Entry 6J51 (electron microscopy, 4.20 A resolution (low resolution: residue-level contacts below are approximate; hydrogen-bond / salt-bridge calls are withheld)); this record covers chains B and N of the 28 polymer chains in the assembly.

Chain B:
Name: DNA-directed RNA polymerase subunit beta
Source organism: Komagataella phaffii (strain GS115 / ATCC 20864)
Notes: EC 2.7.7.6
UniProt: C4QZQ7 (C4QZQ7_KOMPG); residue numbers follow UniProt; this construct covers 1-1227
Amino-acid sequence (1227 residues; each row starts with the number of its first residue):
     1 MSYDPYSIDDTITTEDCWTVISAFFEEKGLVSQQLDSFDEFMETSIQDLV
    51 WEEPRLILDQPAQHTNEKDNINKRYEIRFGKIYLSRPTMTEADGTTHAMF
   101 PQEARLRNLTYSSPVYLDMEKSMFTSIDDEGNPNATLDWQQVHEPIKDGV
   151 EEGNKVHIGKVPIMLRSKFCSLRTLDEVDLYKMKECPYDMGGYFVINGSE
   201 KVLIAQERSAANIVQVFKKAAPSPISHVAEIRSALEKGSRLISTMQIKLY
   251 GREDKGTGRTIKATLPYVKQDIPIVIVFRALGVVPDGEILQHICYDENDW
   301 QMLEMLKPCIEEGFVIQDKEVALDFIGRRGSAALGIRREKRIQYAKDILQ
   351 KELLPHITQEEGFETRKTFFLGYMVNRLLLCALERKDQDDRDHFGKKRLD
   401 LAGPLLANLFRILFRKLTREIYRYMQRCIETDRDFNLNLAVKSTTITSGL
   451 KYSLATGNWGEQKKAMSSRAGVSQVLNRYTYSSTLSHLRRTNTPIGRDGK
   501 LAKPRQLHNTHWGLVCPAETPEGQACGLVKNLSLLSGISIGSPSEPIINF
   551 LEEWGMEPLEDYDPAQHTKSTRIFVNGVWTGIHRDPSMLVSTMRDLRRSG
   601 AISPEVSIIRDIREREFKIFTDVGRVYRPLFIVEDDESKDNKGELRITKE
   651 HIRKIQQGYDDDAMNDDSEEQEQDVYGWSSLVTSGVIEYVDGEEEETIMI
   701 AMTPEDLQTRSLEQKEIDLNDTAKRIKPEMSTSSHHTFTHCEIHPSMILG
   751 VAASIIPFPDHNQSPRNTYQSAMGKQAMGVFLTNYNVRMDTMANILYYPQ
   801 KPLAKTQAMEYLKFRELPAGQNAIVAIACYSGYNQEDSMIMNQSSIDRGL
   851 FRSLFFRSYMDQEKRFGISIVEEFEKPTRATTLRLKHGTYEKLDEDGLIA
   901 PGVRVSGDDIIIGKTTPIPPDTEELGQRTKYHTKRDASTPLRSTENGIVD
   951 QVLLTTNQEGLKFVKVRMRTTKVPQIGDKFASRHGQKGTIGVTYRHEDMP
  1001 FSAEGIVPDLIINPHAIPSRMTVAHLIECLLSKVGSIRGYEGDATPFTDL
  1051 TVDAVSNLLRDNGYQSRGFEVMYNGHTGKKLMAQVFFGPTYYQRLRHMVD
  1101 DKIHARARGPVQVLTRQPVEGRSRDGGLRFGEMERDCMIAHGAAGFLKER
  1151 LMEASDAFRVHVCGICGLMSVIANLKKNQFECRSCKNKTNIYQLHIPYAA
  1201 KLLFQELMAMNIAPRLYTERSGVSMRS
Unresolved in the structure: 1-8, 65-68, 129-152, 663-674, 712-718, 921-930, 1223-1227
Bound ions: Zn2+: Cys1163, Cys1166, Cys1182, Cys1185

Chain N:
Molecule: 198-nt DNA strand
Sequence (198 nucleotides; row label = number of the first residue in the row; numbers below 1 keep their minus sign (DG-125 is residue -125)):
  -125 GCTTACGTCAGTCTGGCCATCTTTGTGTTTGGTGTGTTTGGGTGGTGGCC
   -75 GTTTTCGTTGTTTTTTTCTGTCTCGTGCCTGGTGTCTTGGGTGTAATCCC
   -25 CTTGGCGGTTAAAACGCGGGGGACAGCGCGTACGTGCGTTTAAGCGGTGC
    25 TAGAGCTGTCTACGACCAATTGAGCGGCCTCGGCACCGGGATTCTGAT
Unresolved in the structure: -125 to -55, -36 to -32

Interface between chain B and chain N:
Residue-residue contacts (9; chain B residue first):
  Tyr267(B) with DG-37(N)
  Arg419(B) with DT-39(N)
  Lys463(B) with DC-40(N)
  Lys464(B) with DG-37(N)
  Ile495(B) with DA-31(N)
  Asp498(B) with DA-31(N)
  Gly499(B) with DA-31(N)
  Lys500(B) with DA-30(N)
  Ile868(B) with DT-46(N)

Overview:
9 residues of chain B face 6 of chain N across their interface. Cys1163(B), Cys1166(B), Cys1182(B) and
Cys1185(B) form the Zn2+ site.
Chain B is DNA-directed RNA polymerase subunit beta (Komagataella phaffii (strain GS115 / ATCC 20864)) and
chain N is a 198-nt DNA strand; the structure, RNA polymerase II elongation complex bound with Spt4/5 and
foreign DNA, stalled at SHL(-1) of the ..., was determined by electron microscopy, deposited together with
6IR9, 6J4W, 6J4X, 6J4Y, 6J4Z and 6J50.
